PDB entry 2FRP | X-ray diffraction, 7.50 A resolution (low resolution: residue-level contacts below are approximate; hydrogen-bond / salt-bridge calls are withheld) | chains A and F of the 7 polymer chains in the assembly

== Chain A (and F) ==
Name: Major capsid protein
Organism: Enterobacteria phage HK97
Notes: chain F of this document is another copy of the same molecule, construct and numbering; everything in this record applies to it too
UniProtKB: P49861 (COAT_BPHK7); residue numbers follow UniProt; this construct covers 104-385
Sequence (282 residues; row label = number of the first residue in the row):
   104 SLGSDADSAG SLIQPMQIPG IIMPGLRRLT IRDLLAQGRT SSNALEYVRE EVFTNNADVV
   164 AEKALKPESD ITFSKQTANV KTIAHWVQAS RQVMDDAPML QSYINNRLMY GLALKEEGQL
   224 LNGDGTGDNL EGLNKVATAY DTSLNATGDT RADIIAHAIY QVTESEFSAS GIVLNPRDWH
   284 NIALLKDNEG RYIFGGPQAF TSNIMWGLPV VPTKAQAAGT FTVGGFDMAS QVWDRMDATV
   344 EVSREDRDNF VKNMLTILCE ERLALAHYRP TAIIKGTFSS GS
Unresolved in the structure: 384-385 (chain F: 104-127, 384-385)
Swiss-Prot annotation at these positions:
  - cross-link: K169 (Isoaspartyl lysine isopeptide (Lys-Asn) (interchain with N-356)), N356 (Isoaspartyl lysine isopeptide (Asn-Lys) (interchain with K-169))

== Chain A / chain F interface ==
Residue-residue contacts (60):
  E153(A) with Y206(F); R210(F)
  F156(A) with R210(F)
  N158(A) with H188(F); G214(F)
  A160(A) with A187(F); H188(F); K218(F)
  D161(A) with I186(F); A187(F); K218(F)
  V162(A) with T185(F); Q222(F); D231(F)
  V163(A) with T185(F); A187(F)
  A164(A) with D231(F)
  K169(A) with W189(F)
  P170(A) with A187(F); H188(F); W189(F)
  E171(A) with W189(F); Q191(F)
  S172(A) with H188(F); W189(F); V190(F)
  S246(A) with R280(F)
  L247(A) with R280(F)
  T253(A) with K289(F); Y295(F)
  D256(A) with K289(F); Y295(F)
  A259(A) with H283(F)
  H260(A) with H283(F); L287(F)
  Y263(A) with P279(F); R280(F); H283(F)
  E269(A) with L129(F); Y213(F)
  D290(A) with E292(F); R294(F)
  N291(A) with E292(F); G293(F)
  E292(A) with E292(F)
  R294(A) with E292(F)
  Y295(A) with R294(F)
  I296(A) with Q301(F)
  F297(A) with P300(F); Q301(F)
  I307(A) with Q301(F)
  M308(A) with P300(F)
  W309(A) with L287(F); Y295(F); P300(F); A302(F); F303(F)
  G310(A) with Q301(F); A302(F); F303(F)
Also at the interface, not in a pair above, chain A (40 interface residues in all): L168, D173, I174, F176, D244, G251, A255, E267, S271
Also at the interface, not in a pair above, chain F (36 interface residues in all): R131, K184, L215, N232, N284, G298, K317, L361

== In short ==
40 residues of chain A face 36 of chain F across their interface.
Chain A and chain F are both Major capsid protein (Enterobacteria phage HK97); the structure, Bacteriophage
HK97 Expansion Intermediate IV, was determined by X-ray diffraction (same publication as 2FS3, 2FSY, 2FT1 and
2FTE).
